Entry 6T2K (X-ray diffraction, 1.38 A resolution); this record covers chain A.

# Chain A
Molecule: Palmitoleoyl-protein carboxylesterase NOTUM
Source organism: Homo sapiens
Notes: EC 3.1.1.98
UniProtKB: Q6P988 (NOTUM_HUMAN); residue numbers follow UniProt; this construct covers 81-451
Sequence (383 residues; numbered 78 to 460; the number before each row is that of its first residue):
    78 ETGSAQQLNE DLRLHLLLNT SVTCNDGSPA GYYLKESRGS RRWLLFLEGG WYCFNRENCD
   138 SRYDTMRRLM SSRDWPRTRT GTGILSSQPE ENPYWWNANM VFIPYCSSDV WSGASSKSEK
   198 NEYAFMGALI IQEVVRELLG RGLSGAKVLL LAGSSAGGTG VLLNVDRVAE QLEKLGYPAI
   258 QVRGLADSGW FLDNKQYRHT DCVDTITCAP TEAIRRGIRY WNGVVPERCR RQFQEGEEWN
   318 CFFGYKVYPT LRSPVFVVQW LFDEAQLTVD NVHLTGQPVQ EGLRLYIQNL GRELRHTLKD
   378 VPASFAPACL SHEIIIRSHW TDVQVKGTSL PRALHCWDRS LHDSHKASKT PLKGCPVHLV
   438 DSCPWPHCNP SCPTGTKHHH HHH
Not modelled in the structure: 78-87, 277-285, 351-355, 420-426, 452-460
Differences from the reference sequence: expression tag (78-80, 452-460); engineered mutation Ser330 (Cys in Q6P988)
UniProt features mapped onto this chain:
  - active site (Charge relay system): Ser232, Asp340, His389
  - modified residue: Ser81 (Phosphoserine)
  - glycosylation: Asn96 (N-linked (GlcNAc...) asparagine)
  - mutagenesis: Ser232 (S232A: Abolishes enzyme activity. Unable to mediate serine depalmitoleoylation of WNT proteins)
Disulfides: Cys101-Cys183, Cys130-Cys136, Cys306-Cys318, Cys386-Cys449, Cys413-Cys432, Cys440-Cys445
Glycans and other covalent adducts: N-acetylglucosamine (NAG) linked to Asn96
Residues lining bound ligands: M9K (2-(6-chloranyl-7-cyclopropyl-thieno[3,2-d]pyrimidin-4-yl)sulfanylethanoic acid): Gly126, Gly127, Trp128, Tyr129, Val187, Ser232, Ala233, Thr236, Phe268, Pro287, Ile291, Phe319, Phe320, Ala342, Val346, His389
Reported in the primary citation:
  - catalytic residues: Ser232, Asp340, His389 (citing earlier work)
  - binding site for M9K: Gly127, Trp128, Ala233, His389

# Overview
Bound to chain A: compound M9K. Covalently linked N-acetylglucosamine: at Asn96. From UniProt: 3 active-site
residues and one mutagenesis site. From the paper: catalytic residues Ser232, Asp340 and His389; a binding
site for M9K at Gly127, Trp128 and Ala233 among others.
Chain A is Palmitoleoyl-protein carboxylesterase NOTUM (Homo sapiens); the structure, Furano[2,3-d]prymidine
amides as Notum inhibitors, was determined by X-ray diffraction together with 6T2H from the same study.
